Entry 4Y7W (X-ray diffraction, 2.50 A resolution); this record covers chains C and D of the 34 polymer chains in the assembly.

[Chain C]
Molecule: Proteasome subunit alpha type-4
From: Saccharomyces cerevisiae
Notes: EC 3.4.25.1
UniProtKB: P40303 (PSA4_YEAST); residues -1 to 252 here correspond to UniProt positions 1-254 (UniProt number = residue number + 2)
Amino-acid sequence (254 residues; each row starts with the number of its first residue; numbers below 1 keep their minus sign (Met-1 is residue -1)):
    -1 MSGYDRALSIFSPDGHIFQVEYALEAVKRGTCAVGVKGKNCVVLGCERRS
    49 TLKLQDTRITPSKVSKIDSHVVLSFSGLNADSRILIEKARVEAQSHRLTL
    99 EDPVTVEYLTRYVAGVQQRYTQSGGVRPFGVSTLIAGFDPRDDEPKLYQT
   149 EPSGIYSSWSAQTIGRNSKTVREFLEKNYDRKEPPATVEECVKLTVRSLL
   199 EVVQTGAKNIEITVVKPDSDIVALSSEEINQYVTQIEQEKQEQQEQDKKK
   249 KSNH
Not modelled in the structure: -1 to 0, 241-252
Swiss-Prot annotation at these positions:
  - modified residue: Thr58 (Phosphothreonine)

[Chain D]
Molecule: Proteasome subunit alpha type-5
From: Saccharomyces cerevisiae
Notes: EC 3.4.25.1
UniProtKB: P32379 (PSA5_YEAST); residues -7 to 252 here correspond to UniProt positions 1-260 (UniProt number = residue number + 8)
Amino-acid sequence (260 residues; row label = number of the first residue in the row; numbers below 1 keep their minus sign (Met-7 is residue -7)):
    -7 MFLTRSEYDRGVSTFSPEGRLFQVEYSLEAIKLGSTAIGIATKEGVVLGV
    43 EKRATSPLLESDSIEKIVEIDRHIGCAMSGLTADARSMIEHARTAAVTHN
    93 LYYDEDINVESLTQSVCDLALRFGEGASGEERLMSRPFGVALLIAGHDAD
   143 DGYQLFHAEPSGTFYRYNAKAIGSGSEGAQAELLNEWHSSLTLKEAELLV
   193 LKILKQVMEEKLDENNAQLSCITKQDGFKIYDNEKTAELIKELKEKEAAE
   243 SPEEADVEMS
Not modelled in the structure: -7 to 0, 118-124, 243-252

[Interface between chain C and chain D]
Residue-residue contacts (66):
  Asp3(C) with Glu117(D)
  Arg4(C) with Asp1(D), salt bridge; Glu117(D)
  Ala5(C) with Val4(D), hydrophobic; Glu117(D); Ser127(D)
  Ser7(C) with Ser127(D); Arg128(D)
  Ile8(C) with Asp1(D); Val4(D), hydrophobic; Gln15(D)
  Phe9(C) with Gln15(D); Tyr18(D), hydrophobic; Ser19(D); Ala22(D), hydrophobic; Leu73(D), hydrophobic; Arg128(D); Pro129(D); Gly131(D)
  Ser10(C) with Tyr18(D)
  Pro11(C) with Tyr18(D), hydrophobic; Glu21(D)
  Asp12(C) with Glu21(D)
  Gly13(C) with Tyr18(D); Glu21(D); Ala22(D)
  His14(C) with Leu25(D)
  Ile15(C) with Leu73(D), hydrophobic; Arg128(D)
  Lys35(C) with Glu52(D), salt bridge
  Gln116(C) with Ala75(D); Asp76(D); Arg128(D)
  Thr119(C) with Arg128(D), hydrogen bond (backbone-side chain)
  Gln120(C) with Met126(D); Ser127(D), hydrogen bond (backbone-backbone); Arg128(D); Pro129(D); Phe130(D)
  Ser121(C) with Ser127(D)
  Gly122(C) with Ser127(D)
  Ser151(C) with Ala75(D)
  Gly152(C) with Ala75(D)
  Ile153(C) with Thr74(D); Ala75(D)
  Ser155(C) with Leu51(D); Ser55(D)
  Ser156(C) with Leu51(D); Glu52(D), hydrogen bond (backbone-backbone); Ser55(D), hydrogen bond (backbone-side chain)
  Trp157(C) with Ser48(D); Leu50(D); Leu51(D); Glu52(D)
  Ser158(C) with Leu50(D), hydrogen bond (backbone-backbone); Glu52(D), hydrogen bond
  Ala159(C) with Leu50(D)
  Leu173(C) with Leu50(D), hydrophobic
  Glu174(C) with Ser48(D), hydrogen bond; Pro49(D); Leu50(D)
  Tyr177(C) with Leu50(D), hydrophobic
  Arg179(C) with Pro49(D), hydrogen bond (side chain-backbone); Leu50(D); Leu51(D), hydrogen bond (side chain-backbone); Glu52(D)
Other interface residues (no listed pair), chain C (32 interface residues in all): Tyr154, Arg170
Other interface residues (no listed pair), chain D (29 interface residues in all): Thr47, Ser53, Glu57, Ser79

[In short]
32 residues of chain C face 29 of chain D across their interface; the contacts include 9 hydrogen bonds and 2
salt bridges. Polar contacts include Arg4(C)-Asp1(D), Lys35(C)-Glu52(D) and Thr119(C)-Arg128(D).
Here chain C is Proteasome subunit alpha type-4 and chain D is Proteasome subunit alpha type-5, both from
Saccharomyces cerevisiae. Entry 4Y7W (Yeast 20S proteasome in complex with Ac-LAE-ep) was determined by X-ray
diffraction together with 4Y69, 4Y6A, 4Y6V, 4Y6Z, 4Y70, 4Y74 and 34 further entries from the same study.
